Entry 6YO0 (electron microscopy, 2.90 A resolution); this record covers chains A1 and b of the 12 polymer chains in the assembly.

# Chain A1
Molecule: ATP synthase subunit alpha
Organism: Tetrahymena thermophila
UniProtKB: Q24HY8 (Q24HY8_TETTS); numbering as in UniProt (aligned over 1-546)
Chain sequence (546 residues; row label = number of the first residue in the row):
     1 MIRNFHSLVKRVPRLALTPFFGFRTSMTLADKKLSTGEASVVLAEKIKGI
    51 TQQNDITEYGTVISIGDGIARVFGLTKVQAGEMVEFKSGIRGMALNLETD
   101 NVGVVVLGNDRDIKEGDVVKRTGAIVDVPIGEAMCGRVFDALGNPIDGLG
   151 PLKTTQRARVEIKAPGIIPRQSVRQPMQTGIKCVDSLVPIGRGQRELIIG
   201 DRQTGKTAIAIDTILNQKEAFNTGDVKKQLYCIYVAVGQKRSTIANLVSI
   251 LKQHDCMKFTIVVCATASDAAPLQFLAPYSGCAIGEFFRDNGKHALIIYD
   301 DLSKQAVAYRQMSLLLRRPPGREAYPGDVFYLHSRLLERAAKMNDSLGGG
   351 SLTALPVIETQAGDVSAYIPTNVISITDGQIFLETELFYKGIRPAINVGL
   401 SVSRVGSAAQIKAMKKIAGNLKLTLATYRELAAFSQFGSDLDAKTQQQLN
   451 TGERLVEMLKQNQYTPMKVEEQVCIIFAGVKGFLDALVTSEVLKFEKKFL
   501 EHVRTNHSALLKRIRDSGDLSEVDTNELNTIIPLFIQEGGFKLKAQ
Disordered / not traced: 1-33, 546
Ion coordination: Mg2+: Thr-207 (together with ATP)
Small-molecule neighbours:
  - ADP (adenosine-5'-diphosphate): Val-402, Ser-403, Arg-404
  - ATP (adenosine-5'-triphosphate): Asp-201, Arg-202, Gln-203, Thr-204, Gly-205, Lys-206, Thr-207, Ala-208, Glu-359, Phe-388, Arg-393, Pro-394, Gln-461, Asn-462, Gln-463

# Chain b
Molecule: subunit b
Organism: Tetrahymena thermophila
UniProtKB: I7MJ84 (I7MJ84_TETTS); numbering as in UniProt (aligned over 1-381)
Chain sequence (381 residues; numbered 1 to 381; the number before each row is that of its first residue):
     1 MHSTLRVFTKNNCLSFTNMNRFSTAAQVAQANYSKFRADYSASVAAFQQR
    51 IKTIEKENTGSMKKPMAKAYEHPYNSEHHPLNFSAVKIAETFHDFIGPEQ
   101 VSPHYESFAMSRKFLLTFWGGFFVLNFGMATVDLNWIMKSTYIPWIFWFQ
   151 LMYFYVEGKNSMFMPLLQRFYRRAAANEIFTMEAFYHENIENKLRNLMRI
   201 TKGQLEYWDIHTSYGEIRADSINNFLANEYLRLQSHITSRALNILKQAQA
   251 YETMNQAALLQKLIDDATSAIDNALKGDKKAEVLARSLDSAIDGLSKGYM
   301 DYQNDPLLPLILSSIEANVKKITTLSAQEQANLIGLTAEQLKSIKENDVR
   351 ARKEFLESQPKLDNNLKNIESVKKILATWGK
Disordered / not traced: 1-26, 62-210, 381

# How chain A1 and chain b interact
Contacting residue pairs (28):
  Ser-35(A1) with Glu-329(b), hydrogen bond
  Thr-36(A1) with Leu-259(b); Ile-322(b); Glu-329(b); Leu-333(b)
  Gly-37(A1) with Thr-323(b)
  Ala-39(A1) with Gln-256(b)
  Ser-40(A1) with Leu-263(b); Val-319(b)
  Val-41(A1) with Val-319(b), hydrophobic
  Leu-43(A1) with Ile-264(b), hydrophobic
  Ala-44(A1) with Ile-315(b), hydrophobic
  Ile-47(A1) with Leu-308(b); Ile-315(b), hydrophobic
  Lys-48(A1) with Leu-308(b); Leu-312(b)
  Gln-52(A1) with Met-300(b); Tyr-302(b)
  Gln-53(A1) with Tyr-299(b); Met-300(b); Asp-301(b)
  Asn-54(A1) with Tyr-299(b); Met-300(b), hydrogen bond (backbone-backbone); Tyr-302(b), hydrogen bond
  Asp-55(A1) with Tyr-299(b)
  Ile-56(A1) with Gly-298(b)
  Glu-501(A1) with Lys-361(b)
  Thr-505(A1) with Lys-361(b)
Other interface residues (no listed pair), chain A1 (18 interface residues in all): Lys-153
Other interface residues (no listed pair), chain b (20 interface residues in all): Leu-260, Gln-261

# Summary
The interface between chain A1 and chain b involves 18 residues on one side and 20 on the other, with 3
hydrogen bonds. Polar pairs include Ser-35(A1)/Glu-329(b), Asn-54(A1)/Tyr-302(b) and Asn-54(A1)/Met-300(b).
Chain A1 binds ADP and ATP.
Chain A1 is ATP synthase subunit alpha and chain b is subunit b, both from Tetrahymena thermophila; the
structure, Cryo-EM structure of Tetrahymena thermophila mitochondrial ATP synthase - F1/peripheral stalk, was
determined by electron microscopy, deposited together with 6YNV, 6YNW, 6YNX, 6YNY and 6YNZ.
